PDB entry 4IKA | X-ray diffraction, 2.70 A resolution | chains A and D

Chain A:
Name: 3Dpol
From: Human enterovirus 71
UniProtKB: I3UIB4 (I3UIB4_9ENTO); residues 1-462 here correspond to UniProt positions 1732-2193 (UniProt number = residue number + 1731)
Chain sequence (462 residues; numbered 1 to 462; the number before each row is that of its first residue):
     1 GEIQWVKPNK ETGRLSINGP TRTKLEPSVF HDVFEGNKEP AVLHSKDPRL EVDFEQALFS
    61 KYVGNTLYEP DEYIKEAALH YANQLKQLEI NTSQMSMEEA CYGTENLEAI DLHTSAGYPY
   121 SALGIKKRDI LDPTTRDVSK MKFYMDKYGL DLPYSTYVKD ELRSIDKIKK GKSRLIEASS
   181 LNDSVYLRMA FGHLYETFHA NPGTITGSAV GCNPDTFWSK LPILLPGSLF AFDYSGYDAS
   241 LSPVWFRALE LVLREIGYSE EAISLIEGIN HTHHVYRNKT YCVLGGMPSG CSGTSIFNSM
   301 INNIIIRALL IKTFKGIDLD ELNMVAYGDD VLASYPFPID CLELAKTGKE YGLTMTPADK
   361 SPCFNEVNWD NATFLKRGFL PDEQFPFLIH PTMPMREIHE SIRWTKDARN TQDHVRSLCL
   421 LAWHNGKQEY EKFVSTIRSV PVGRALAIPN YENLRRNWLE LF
Ion coordination: Ni2+ near His31 (its only coordinating residue here)

Chain D:
Name: VPg
From: Human enterovirus 71
UniProtKB: Q0ZSY4 (Q0ZSY4_9ENTO); residues 1-22 here correspond to UniProt positions 1527-1548 (UniProt number = residue number + 1526)
Chain sequence (22 residues; each row starts with the number of its first residue):
     1 GAYSGAPKQV LKKPALRTAT VQ
Not modelled in the structure: 21-22

Interface between chain A and chain D:
Contacting residue pairs - 31 pairs, chain A then chain D:
  Tyr73(A) - Arg17(D)  hydrogen bond
  His80(A) - Gly1(D)  hydrogen bond (side chain-backbone)
  Gln84(A) - Gly1(D)  hydrogen bond (side chain-backbone)
  Thr204(A) - Ala2(D)
  Ile311(A) - Arg17(D)  hydrogen bond (backbone-side chain)
  Lys312(A) - Arg17(D)
  Thr313(A) - Leu16(D)
  Thr313(A) - Arg17(D)  hydrogen bond (backbone-backbone)
  Phe314(A) - Pro14(D)  hydrophobic
  Phe314(A) - Ala15(D)
  Phe314(A) - Arg17(D)  hydrogen bond (backbone-side chain)
  Lys315(A) - Pro14(D)
  Lys315(A) - Ala15(D)  hydrogen bond (backbone-backbone)
  Lys315(A) - Arg17(D)
  Gly316(A) - Leu11(D)
  Ile317(A) - Pro14(D)  hydrophobic
  Asp320(A) - Gly1(D)
  Asp320(A) - Ala2(D)  hydrogen bond (backbone-backbone)
  Glu321(A) - Tyr3(D)
  Glu321(A) - Gly5(D)
  Leu322(A) - Gly1(D)
  Leu322(A) - Ala2(D)
  Asn323(A) - Ala2(D)
  Tyr335(A) - Leu11(D)
  Phe337(A) - Leu11(D)
  Phe337(A) - Lys12(D)
  Phe337(A) - Lys13(D)
  Phe337(A) - Pro14(D)
  Pro338(A) - Pro14(D)
  Ile339(A) - Pro14(D)  hydrophobic
  Glu343(A) - Leu16(D)
Interface residues without a listed pair, chain A (23 interface residues in all): Asp318, Leu319, Pro336
Interface residues without a listed pair, chain D (12 interface residues in all): Ser4

Summary:
23 residues of chain A and 12 residues of chain D are in contact; the contacts include 8 hydrogen bonds. Polar
pairs include Tyr73(A)-Arg17(D), His80(A)-Gly1(D) and Gln84(A)-Gly1(D).
Here chain A is 3Dpol and chain D is VPg, both from Human enterovirus 71. Entry 4IKA (Crystal structure of
EV71 3Dpol-VPg) was determined by X-ray diffraction.
